Entry 8YVR (X-ray diffraction, 1.90 A resolution); this record covers chains A and C of the 3 polymer chains in the assembly.

[Chain A (and C)]
Protein: Candidate alpha glycoside phosphorylase Glycoside hydrolase family 65
Source organism: Flavobacterium johnsoniae UW101
Notes: chain C of this document is another copy of the same molecule, construct and numbering; everything in this record applies to it too
UniProt: A5FBJ5 (A5FBJ5_FLAJ1); residues 24-681 here correspond to UniProt positions 11-668 (UniProt number = residue number - 13)
Sequence (678 residues; each row starts with the number of its first residue):
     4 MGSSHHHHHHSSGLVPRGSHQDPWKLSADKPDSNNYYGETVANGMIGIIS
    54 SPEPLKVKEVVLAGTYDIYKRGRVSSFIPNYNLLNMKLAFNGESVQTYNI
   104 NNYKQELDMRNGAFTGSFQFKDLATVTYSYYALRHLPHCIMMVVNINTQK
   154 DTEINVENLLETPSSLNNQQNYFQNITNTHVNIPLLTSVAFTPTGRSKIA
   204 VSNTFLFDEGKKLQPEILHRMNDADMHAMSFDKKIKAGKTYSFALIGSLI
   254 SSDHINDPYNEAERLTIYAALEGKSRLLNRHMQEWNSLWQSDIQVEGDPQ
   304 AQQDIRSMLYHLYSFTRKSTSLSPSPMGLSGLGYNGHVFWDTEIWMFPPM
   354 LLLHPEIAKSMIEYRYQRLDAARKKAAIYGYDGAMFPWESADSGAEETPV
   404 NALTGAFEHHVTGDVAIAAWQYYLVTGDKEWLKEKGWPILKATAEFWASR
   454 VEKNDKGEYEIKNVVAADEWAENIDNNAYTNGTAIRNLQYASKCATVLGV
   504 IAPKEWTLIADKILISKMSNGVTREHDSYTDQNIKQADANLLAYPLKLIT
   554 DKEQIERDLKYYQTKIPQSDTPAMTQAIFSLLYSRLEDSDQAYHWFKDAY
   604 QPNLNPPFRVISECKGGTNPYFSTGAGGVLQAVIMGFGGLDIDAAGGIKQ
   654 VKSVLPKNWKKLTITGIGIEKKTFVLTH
Not modelled in the structure: 4-22
Differences from the reference sequence: initiating methionine (4); expression tag (5-23)
Residues lining bound ligands: 1-deoxynojirimycin (NOJ): P329, Y337, F342, W343, D344, W391, E472, K538, Q539, P575, M577, E616, F625

[How chain A and chain C interact]
Contacting residue pairs (40):
  H138(A) - G383(C)
  L139(A) - I381(C)
  L139(A) - Y382(C)
  L139(A) - G383(C)
  P140(A) - A380(C)
  Q177(A) - R76(C)
  Q177(A) - V403(C)
  N181(A) - L406(C)
  N181(A) - E475(C)  hydrogen bond
  I258(A) - I381(C)  hydrophobic
  N259(A) - S396(C)
  N259(A) - A398(C)
  Y262(A) - R76(C)  hydrogen bond
  N263(A) - R76(C)  hydrogen bond
  N263(A) - V77(C)
  N263(A) - V403(C)
  E264(A) - Y382(C)  hydrogen bond
  E264(A) - E399(C)
  E266(A) - R76(C)  salt bridge
  E266(A) - V403(C)
  R267(A) - Y382(C)
  R267(A) - E399(C)
  R267(A) - T401(C)  hydrogen bond (side chain-backbone)
  L268(A) - I381(C)  hydrophobic
  L268(A) - Y382(C)  hydrophobic
  I270(A) - V403(C)
  I270(A) - L406(C)  hydrophobic
  Y271(A) - Y382(C)  hydrophobic
  Y271(A) - Y384(C)
  Y271(A) - A409(C)
  Y271(A) - F410(C)  hydrophobic
  L274(A) - L406(C)  hydrophobic
  L274(A) - F410(C)  hydrophobic
  L274(A) - N466(C)  hydrogen bond (backbone-side chain)
  L274(A) - N476(C)
  E275(A) - N466(C)  hydrogen bond
  R279(A) - E455(C)  salt bridge
  R279(A) - K465(C)
  R283(A) - G383(C)  hydrogen bond (side chain-backbone)
  R283(A) - Y384(C)
Other interface residues (no listed pair), chain A (23 interface residues in all): H141, I179, I253, H257
Other interface residues (no listed pair), chain C (25 interface residues in all): K377, E400, N404, G408, R453

[Summary]
23 residues of chain A and 25 residues of chain C are in contact, with 8 hydrogen bonds and 2 salt bridges.
Polar pairs include E266(A)-R76(C), R279(A)-E455(C) and N181(A)-E475(C). Bound to chain A: 1-deoxynojirimycin.
Both chains are Candidate alpha glycoside phosphorylase Glycoside hydrolase family 65 (Flavobacterium
johnsoniae UW101). Entry 8YVR (Crystal structure of GH65 alpha-1,2-glucosidase from Flavobacterium johnsoniae
in complex with 1-deoxynojirimycin) was determined by X-ray diffraction, deposited together with 8YVS.
